Entry 7ENJ (electron microscopy, 4.40 A resolution (low resolution: residue-level contacts below are approximate; hydrogen-bond / salt-bridge calls are withheld)); this record covers chains Q and V of the 26 polymer chains in the assembly.

[Chain Q]
Molecule: Mediator of RNA polymerase II transcription subunit 17
Source organism: Homo sapiens
UniProt: Q9NVC6 (MED17_HUMAN); residue numbers follow UniProt; this construct covers 1-651
Amino-acid sequence (651 residues; each row starts with the number of its first residue):
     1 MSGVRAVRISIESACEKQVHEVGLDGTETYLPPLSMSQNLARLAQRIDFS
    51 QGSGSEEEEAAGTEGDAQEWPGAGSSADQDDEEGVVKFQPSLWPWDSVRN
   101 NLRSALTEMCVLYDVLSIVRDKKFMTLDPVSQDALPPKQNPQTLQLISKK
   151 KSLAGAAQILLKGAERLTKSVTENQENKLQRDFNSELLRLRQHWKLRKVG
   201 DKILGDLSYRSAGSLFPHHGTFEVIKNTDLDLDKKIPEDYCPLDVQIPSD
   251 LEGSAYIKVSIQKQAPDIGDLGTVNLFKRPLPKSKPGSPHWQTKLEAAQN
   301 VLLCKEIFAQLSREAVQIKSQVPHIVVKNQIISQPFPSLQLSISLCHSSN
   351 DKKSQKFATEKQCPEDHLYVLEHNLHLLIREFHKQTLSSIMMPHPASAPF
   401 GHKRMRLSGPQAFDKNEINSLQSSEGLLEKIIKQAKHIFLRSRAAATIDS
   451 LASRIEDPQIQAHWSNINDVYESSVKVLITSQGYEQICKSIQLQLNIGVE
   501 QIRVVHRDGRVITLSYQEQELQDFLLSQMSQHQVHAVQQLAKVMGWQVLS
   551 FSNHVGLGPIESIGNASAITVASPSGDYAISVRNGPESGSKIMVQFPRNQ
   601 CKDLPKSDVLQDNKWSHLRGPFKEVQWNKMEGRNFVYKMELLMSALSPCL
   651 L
Disordered / not traced: 48-86, 173-181, 228-241, 266-288, 351-365
Curated features (UniProtKB/Swiss-Prot):
  - natural variant: Leu371 (L371P: In MCPHSBA)

[Chain V]
Molecule: Mediator of RNA polymerase II transcription subunit 22
Source organism: Homo sapiens
UniProt: Q15528 (MED22_HUMAN); residues 1-200 here = UniProt positions 1-200
Amino-acid sequence (200 residues; numbered 1 to 200; the number before each row is that of its first residue):
     1 MAQQRALPQSKETLLQSYNKRLKDDIKSIMDNFTEIIKTAKIEDETQVSR
    51 ATQGEQDNYEMHVRAANIVRAGESLMKLVSDLKQFLILNDFPSVNEAIDQ
   101 RNQQLRTLQEECDRKLITLRDEISIDLYELEEEYYSSSSSLCEANDLPLC
   151 EAYGRLDLDTDSADGLSAPLLASPEPSAGPLQVAAPAHSHAGGPGPTEHA
Disordered / not traced: 1-9, 140-200

[Interface between chain Q and chain V]
Contacting residue pairs - 49 pairs, chain Q then chain V:
  Asn140(Q) with Glu45(V)
  Pro141(Q) with Arg50(V)
  Leu144(Q) with Arg50(V)
  Gln145(Q) with Ile42(V); Glu43(V); Arg50(V); Gln53(V)
  Ser148(Q) with Arg50(V)
  Lys149(Q) with Thr39(V); Asp57(V)
  Ser152(Q) with Asp57(V); Asn58(V); Met61(V); His62(V)
  Leu153(Q) with Met61(V)
  Gly155(Q) with His62(V)
  Ala156(Q) with His62(V); Ala65(V)
  Ile159(Q) with Ala65(V); Ala66(V)
  Leu160(Q) with Ile68(V)
  Arg166(Q) with Val69(V); Glu73(V)
  Leu187(Q) with Ile87(V)
  Leu188(Q) with Ile87(V)
  Arg191(Q) with Ile87(V); Ser93(V); Val94(V); Ala97(V)
  His193(Q) with Arg101(V)
  Lys198(Q) with Gln84(V); Leu88(V)
  Ile203(Q) with Leu88(V)
  Asp449(Q) with Tyr135(V)
  Ala452(Q) with Tyr135(V)
  Glu456(Q) with Ser138(V)
  Gln459(Q) with Tyr135(V); Ser137(V)
  Ile460(Q) with Tyr135(V)
  Gln461(Q) with Tyr135(V)
  Ala462(Q) with Glu131(V); Tyr135(V)
  His463(Q) with Tyr128(V); Glu131(V); Glu132(V)
  Trp464(Q) with Glu131(V)
  Asn466(Q) with Ser124(V)
  Ile467(Q) with Arg120(V)
  Arg633(Q) with Ser138(V)
Also at the interface, not in a pair above, chain Q (39 interface residues in all): Gln142, Gly163, Leu167, Val171, Asn184, Gln192, Ile448, Gln482
Also at the interface, not in a pair above, chain V (36 interface residues in all): Ala40, Lys41, Met76, Ser80, Lys83, Ser136

[In short]
39 residues of chain Q and 36 residues of chain V are in contact.
Chain Q is Mediator of RNA polymerase II transcription subunit 17 and chain V is Mediator of RNA polymerase II
transcription subunit 22, both from Homo sapiens; the structure, Human Mediator (deletion of MED1-IDR) in a
Tail-bent conformation (MED-B), was determined by electron microscopy (same publication as 7EMF).
